1IC8 - chains E and A of the 4 polymer chains in the assembly; structure by X-ray diffraction, 2.60 A resolution.

[Chain E]
Molecule: 21-nt DNA strand
Sequence (21 nucleotides; each row starts with the number of its first residue):
   301 CTTGGTTAAT AATTCACCAG A

[Chain A]
Protein: Hepatocyte nuclear factor 1-alpha
Organism: Homo sapiens
Notes: fragment: dna binding domain
UniProt: P20823 (HNF1A_HUMAN); residue numbers follow UniProt; this construct covers 85-278
Chain sequence (194 residues; row label = number of the first residue in the row):
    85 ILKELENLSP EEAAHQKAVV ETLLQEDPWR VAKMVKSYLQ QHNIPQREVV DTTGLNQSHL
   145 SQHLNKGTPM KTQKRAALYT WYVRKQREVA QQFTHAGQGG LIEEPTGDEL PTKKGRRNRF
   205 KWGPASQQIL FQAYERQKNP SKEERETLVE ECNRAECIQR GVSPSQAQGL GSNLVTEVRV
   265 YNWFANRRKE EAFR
Unresolved in the structure: 85-86, 181-200, 277-278
Swiss-Prot annotation at these positions:
  - DNA-binding region: Gly199 (Homeobox)
  - region (Interaction with DNA): Gln130 to Glu132, His143 to Asn149, Lys155 to Lys158, Arg203 to Trp206, Arg263 to Tyr265, Asn270 to Lys273
  - motif: Lys197 to Lys205 (Nuclear localization signal)
  - modified residue (Phosphoserine): Ser93, Ser247
  - cross-link: Lys117 (Glycyl lysine isopeptide (Lys-Gly) (interchain with G-Cter in ubiquitin))
  - natural variant: Leu107 (L107R: In MODY3), Lys117 (K117E: In MODY3; uncertain significance), Tyr122 (Y122C: In MODY3), Asn127 (N127Y: In a hepatocellular carcinoma sample), Ile128 (I128N: In MODY3; uncertain significance), Pro129 (P129T: In MODY3; uncertain significance), Arg131 (R131Q: In MODY3; R131W: In MODY3), Val133 (V133M: In MODY3), Ser142 (S142F: In MODY3), His143 (H143Y: In MODY3), Lys158 (K158N: In MODY3; uncertain significance), Arg159 (R159Q: In MODY3; R159W: In MODY3), 20 further natural variant entries in UniProt
  - mutagenesis: Lys117 (K117R: Strong loss of SPOP-mediated ubiquitination), Asn127 (N127W: Abolishes transcription activation), Glu132 (E132K: Abolishes transcription activation), Phe177 (F177S: No significant effect on transcription activation), Ile186 (I186Q: No effect on transcription activation), Thr190 (T190Q: No effect on transcription activation), Asn202 (N202D: Reduces transcription activation by 70%), Val246 (V246D: Reduces transcription activation by 75%), Asn257 (N257W: Reduces transcription activation by 70%)

[Interface between chain E and chain A]
Contacting residue pairs (23):
  DC301(E) - Tyr265(A)  hydrogen bond to the phosphate
  DT302(E) - Pro224(A)  phosphate contact
  DT302(E) - Tyr265(A)  base contact
  DT303(E) - Arg272(A)  salt bridge to the phosphate
  DT303(E) - Lys273(A)  base contact
  DG304(E) - Lys273(A)  hydrogen bond to the base
  DG305(E) - Lys273(A)  base contact
  DA309(E) - Arg203(A)  phosphate contact
  DT310(E) - Arg131(A)  salt bridge to the phosphate
  DT310(E) - Arg203(A)  phosphate contact
  DA311(E) - Pro129(A)  phosphate contact
  DA311(E) - Gln130(A)  hydrogen bond to the phosphate
  DA311(E) - Arg131(A)  hydrogen bond to the phosphate
  DA311(E) - Gln141(A)  sugar contact
  DA312(E) - Gln130(A)  hydrogen bond to the phosphate
  DA312(E) - Gln141(A)  hydrogen bond to the base
  DA312(E) - Ser145(A)  hydrogen bond to the phosphate
  DA312(E) - Asn149(A)  phosphate contact
  DT313(E) - Ser142(A)  base contact
  DT313(E) - Ser145(A)  base contact
  DT313(E) - Gln146(A)  base contact
  DT313(E) - Lys150(A)  salt bridge to the phosphate
  DT314(E) - Gln146(A)  base contact
Interface residues without a listed pair, chain E (12 interface residues in all): DC315

[In short]
12 residues of chain E face 14 of chain A across their interface, with 7 hydrogen bonds and 3 salt bridges.
Polar pairs include DG304(E)-Lys273(A), DA312(E)-Gln141(A) and DC301(E)-Tyr265(A). Curated annotation
(UniProt) lists a DNA-binding region and 9 mutagenesis sites on chain A.
Here chain E is a 21-nt DNA strand and chain A is Hepatocyte nuclear factor 1-alpha (Homo sapiens). Entry 1IC8
(Hepatocyte nuclear factor 1A bound to DNA : MODY3 gene product) was determined by X-ray diffraction.
